Entry 3TTM (X-ray diffraction, 2.00 A resolution); this record covers chain A.

# Chain A
Name: Polyamine transport protein
From: Pseudomonas aeruginosa
UniProtKB: Q9I6J1 (Q9I6J1_PSEAE); residue numbers follow UniProt; this construct covers 26-366
Amino-acid sequence (346 residues; each row starts with the number of its first residue):
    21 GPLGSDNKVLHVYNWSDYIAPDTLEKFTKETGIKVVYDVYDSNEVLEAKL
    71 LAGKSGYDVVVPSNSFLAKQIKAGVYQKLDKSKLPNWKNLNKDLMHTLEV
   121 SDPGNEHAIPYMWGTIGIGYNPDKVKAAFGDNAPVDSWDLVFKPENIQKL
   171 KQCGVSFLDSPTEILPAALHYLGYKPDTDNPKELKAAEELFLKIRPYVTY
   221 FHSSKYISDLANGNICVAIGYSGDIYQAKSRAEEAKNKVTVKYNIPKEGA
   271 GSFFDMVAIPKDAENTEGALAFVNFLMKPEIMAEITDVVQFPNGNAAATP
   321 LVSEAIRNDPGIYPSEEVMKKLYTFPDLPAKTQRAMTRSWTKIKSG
Not modelled in the structure: 21-25
Disulfide bonds: C173-C236
Differences from the reference sequence: expression tag (21-25)
Ligand contacts: 1,4-diaminobutane (PUT): W35, S36, D37, Y38, S83, Y241, D244, F273, D275, F311

# In short
Bound to chain A: 1,4-diaminobutane.
Chain A is Polyamine transport protein (Pseudomonas aeruginosa); the structure, Crystal structure of SpuD in
complex with putrescine, was determined by X-ray diffraction, deposited together with 3TTK, 3TTL and 3TTN.
